PDB entry 4AJ6 | X-ray diffraction, 2.00 A resolution | chains A and B

# Chain A (and B)
Name: Thioredoxin
Source organism: Litopenaeus vannamei
Notes: EC 1.8.1.9; chain B of this document is another copy of the same molecule, construct and numbering; everything in this record applies to it too
Reference sequence: B1PWB9 (B1PWB9_LITVA); residues 1-105 here = UniProt positions 1-105
Amino-acid sequence (105 residues; row label = number of the first residue in the row):
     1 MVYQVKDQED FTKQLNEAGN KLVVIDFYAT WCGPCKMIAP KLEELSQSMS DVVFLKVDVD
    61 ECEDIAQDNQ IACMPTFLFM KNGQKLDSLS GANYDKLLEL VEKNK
Sequence notes: conflict Phe11 (Ser in B1PWB9)

# Interface between chain A and chain B
Contacting residue pairs - 28 pairs, chain A then chain B:
  Thr30(A) with Glu63(B), hydrogen bond; Gln67(B)
  Trp31(A) with Val59(B), hydrophobic; Glu63(B); Ala66(B), hydrophobic; Gln67(B); Ile71(B); Met74(B), hydrophobic
  Cys32(A) with Ala72(B), hydrophobic
  Lys36(A) with Gln67(B)
  Val59(A) with Trp31(B), hydrophobic
  Asp60(A) with Asp60(B); Glu63(B)
  Glu63(A) with Thr30(B); Trp31(B); Asp60(B)
  Ala66(A) with Trp31(B), hydrophobic
  Gln67(A) with Trp31(B); Lys36(B)
  Ile71(A) with Trp31(B); Cys32(B)
  Ala72(A) with Cys32(B), hydrophobic; Cys73(B); Met74(B), hydrogen bond (backbone-backbone)
  Cys73(A) with Ala72(B); Cys73(B), disulfide
  Met74(A) with Ala72(B), hydrogen bond (backbone-backbone); Met74(B), hydrophobic
Disulfides between the chains: Cys73(A)-Cys73(B)

# In short
The chain A/chain B interface involves 13 residues from each chain, with 1 disulfide bond and 3 hydrogen
bonds. Polar pairs include Thr30(A)-Glu63(B) and Ala72(A)-Met74(B).
Both chains are Thioredoxin (Litopenaeus vannamei). Entry 4AJ6 (Crystallographic structure of thioredoxin from
Litopenaeus vannamei (reduced form)) was determined by X-ray diffraction (same publication as 4AJ8 and 3ZZX).
